PDB entry 3GCU | X-ray diffraction, 2.10 A resolution | chains A and B

== Chain A (and B) ==
Protein: Mitogen-activated protein kinase 14
From: Homo sapiens
Notes: EC 2.7.11.24; chain B of this document is another copy of the same molecule, construct and numbering; everything in this record applies to it too
Reference sequence: Q16539 (MK14_HUMAN); residue numbers follow UniProt; this construct covers 2-360
Chain sequence (360 residues; each row starts with the number of its first residue):
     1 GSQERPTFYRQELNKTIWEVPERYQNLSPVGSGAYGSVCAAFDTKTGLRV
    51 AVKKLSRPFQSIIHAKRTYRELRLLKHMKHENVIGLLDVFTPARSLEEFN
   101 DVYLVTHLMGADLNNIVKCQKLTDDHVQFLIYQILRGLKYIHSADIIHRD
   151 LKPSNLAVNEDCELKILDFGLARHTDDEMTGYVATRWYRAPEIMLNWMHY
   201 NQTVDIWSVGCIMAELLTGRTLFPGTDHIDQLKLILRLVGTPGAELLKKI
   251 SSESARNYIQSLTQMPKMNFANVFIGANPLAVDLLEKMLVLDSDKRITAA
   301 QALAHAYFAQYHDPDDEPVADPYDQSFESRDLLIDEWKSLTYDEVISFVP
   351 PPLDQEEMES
Disordered / not traced: 1-3, 173-182, 353-360 (chain B: 1-4, 172-182, 353-360)
Differences from the reference sequence: expression tag (1)
Residues lining bound ligands: R48 (1-{3-[(6-aminoquinazolin-4-yl)amino]phenyl}-3-[3-tert-butyl-1-(4-methylphenyl)-1H-pyrazol-5-yl]urea): V30, V38, A51, K53, R67, R70, E71, L74, L75, M78, V83, I84, L104, T106, H107, L108, M109, I141, H148, I166, L167, D168, F169
Curated features (UniProtKB/Swiss-Prot):
  - motif: T180 to Y182 (TXY)
  - active site: D168 (Proton acceptor)
  - binding site (ATP): V30 to V38, K53
  - modified residue: S2 (N-acetylserine), T16 (Phosphothreonine), K53 (N6-acetyllysine), K152 (N6-acetyllysine), T180 (Phosphothreonine), Y182 (Phosphotyrosine), T263 (Phosphothreonine), Y323 (Phosphotyrosine)
  - natural variant: A51 (A51V: In a gastric adenocarcinoma sample), P322 (P322R: In a lung adenocarcinoma sample)
  - mutagenesis: A34 (A34V: Lowered kinase activity), K53 (K53R: Loss of kinase activity), K54 (K54R: Impairs MAP2K6/MKK6-dependent autophosphorylation), Y69 (Y69H: Lowered kinase activity), D168 (D168A: Loss of kinase activity), T175 (T175A: No effect on either the kinase activity or tyrosine phosphorylation), D176 (D176A: Emulation of the active state. Increase in activity; when associated with S-327 or L-327), D177 (D177A: Loss of kinase activity), T180 (T180E: Loss of kinase activity), Y182 (Y182F: Loss of kinase activity), A320 (A320T: Lowered kinase activity), F327 (F327L: Emulation of the active state. Increase in activity; when associated with A-176; F327S: Emulation of the active state. Increase in activity; when associated with A-176), 1 further mutagenesis entry in UniProt

== Interface between chain A and chain B ==
Pairs across the interface - 25 pairs, chain A then chain B:
  R57(A) - D125(B)  salt bridge
  R57(A) - F129(B)
  R57(A) - Y311(B)  hydrogen bond
  Q60(A) - Q120(B)  hydrogen bond (backbone-side chain)
  Q60(A) - D125(B)  hydrogen bond
  Q60(A) - H126(B)  hydrogen bond (backbone-side chain)
  Q60(A) - C162(B)
  S61(A) - Q120(B)
  S61(A) - E160(B)  hydrogen bond (side chain-backbone)
  I62(A) - C119(B)  hydrophobic
  I63(A) - E160(B)
  H64(A) - E160(B)  hydrogen bond (side chain-backbone)
  H64(A) - D161(B)  salt bridge
  R67(A) - E160(B)  salt bridge
  R67(A) - D161(B)  salt bridge
  N196(A) - F42(B)
  D227(A) - K45(B)
  H228(A) - T44(B)
  H228(A) - K45(B)  hydrogen bond (backbone-backbone)
  H228(A) - T46(B)  hydrogen bond (side chain-backbone)
  H228(A) - G47(B)
  I229(A) - T44(B)
  I229(A) - K45(B)
  Y258(A) - E22(B)
  I334(A) - Q120(B)
Interface residues without a listed pair, chain A (15 interface residues in all): A34, M194
Interface residues without a listed pair, chain B (17 interface residues in all): T123, E163

== Overview ==
15 residues of chain A and 17 residues of chain B are in contact; the contacts include 8 hydrogen bonds and 4
salt bridges. Polar pairs include R57(A)-D125(B), H64(A)-D161(B) and R67(A)-E160(B). Chain A binds compound
R48.
Chain A and chain B are both Mitogen-activated protein kinase 14 (Homo sapiens); the structure, Human P38 MAP
kinase in complex with RL48, was determined by X-ray diffraction (same publication as 3GCP, 3GCQ, 3GCS and
3GCV).
